Entry 6GJZ (electron microscopy, 4.06 A resolution (low resolution: residue-level contacts below are approximate; hydrogen-bond / salt-bridge calls are withheld)); this record covers chains A and Y of the 3 polymer chains in the assembly.

# Chain A
Name: Interferon-induced helicase C domain-containing protein 1
Organism: Mus musculus
Notes: EC 3.6.4.13; engineered mutation(s): Residues 646-663 deleted
Reference sequence: Q8R5F7 (IFIH1_MOUSE); numbering as in UniProt; present here: 1-643, 662-1025
Sequence (1007 residues; each row starts with the number of its first residue; note: 18 numbers in that range are skipped by the numbering (no residue carries them; nothing is unmodelled there)):
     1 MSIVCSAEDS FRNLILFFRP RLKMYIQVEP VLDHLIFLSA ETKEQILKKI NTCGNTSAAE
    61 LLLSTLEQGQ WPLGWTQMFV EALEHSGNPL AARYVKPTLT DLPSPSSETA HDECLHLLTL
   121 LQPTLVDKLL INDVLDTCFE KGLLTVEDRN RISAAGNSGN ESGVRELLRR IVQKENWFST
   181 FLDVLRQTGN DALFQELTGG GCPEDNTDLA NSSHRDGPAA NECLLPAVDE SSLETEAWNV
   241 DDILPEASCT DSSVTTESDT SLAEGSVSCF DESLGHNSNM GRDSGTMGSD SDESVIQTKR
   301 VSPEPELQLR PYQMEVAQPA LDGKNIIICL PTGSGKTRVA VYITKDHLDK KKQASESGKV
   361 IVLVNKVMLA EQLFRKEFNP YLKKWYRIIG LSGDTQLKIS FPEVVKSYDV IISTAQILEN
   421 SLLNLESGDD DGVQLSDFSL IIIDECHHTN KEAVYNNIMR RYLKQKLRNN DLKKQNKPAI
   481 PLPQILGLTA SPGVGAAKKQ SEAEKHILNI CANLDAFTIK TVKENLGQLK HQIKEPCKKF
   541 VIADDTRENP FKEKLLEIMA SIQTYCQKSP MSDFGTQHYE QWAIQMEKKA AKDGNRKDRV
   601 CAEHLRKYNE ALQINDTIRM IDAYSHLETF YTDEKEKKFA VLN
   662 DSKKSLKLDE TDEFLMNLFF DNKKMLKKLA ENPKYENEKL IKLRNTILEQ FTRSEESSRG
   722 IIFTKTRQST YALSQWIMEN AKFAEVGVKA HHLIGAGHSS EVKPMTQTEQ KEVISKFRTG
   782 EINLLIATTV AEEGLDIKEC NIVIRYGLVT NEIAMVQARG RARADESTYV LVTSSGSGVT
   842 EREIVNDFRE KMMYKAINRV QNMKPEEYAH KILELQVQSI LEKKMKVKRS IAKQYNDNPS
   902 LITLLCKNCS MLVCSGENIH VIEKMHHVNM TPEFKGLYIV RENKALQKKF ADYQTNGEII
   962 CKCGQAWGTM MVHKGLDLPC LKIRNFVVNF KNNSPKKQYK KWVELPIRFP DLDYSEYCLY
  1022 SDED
Not modelled in the structure: 1-306, 475-478, 662-667, 950-953, 1021-1025
Bound ions: Zn2+: Cys-907, Cys-910, Cys-962, Cys-964
Ligand contacts: AMP-PNP (ANP; phosphoaminophosphonic acid-adenylate ester): Gln-308, Arg-310, Gln-313, Pro-331, Thr-332, Gly-333, Ser-334, Gly-335, Lys-336, Thr-337, Arg-338, Glu-377, Asp-797
Swiss-Prot annotation at these positions:
  - binding site (Zn(2+)): Cys-907, Cys-910, Cys-962, Cys-964
  - site (Cleavage): Asp-208, Leu-209, Asp-216, Gly-217, Asp-251, Ser-252
  - modified residue (Phosphoserine): Ser-289, Ser-291, Ser-302, Ser-828
  - cross-link (Glycyl lysine isopeptide (Lys-Gly)): Lys-23 (interchain with G-Cter in ISG15), Lys-43 (interchain with G-Cter in ISG15)
From the paper describing this entry:
  - mutagenesis - T841R/E842R (2.5-fold), M886A, D1014A/Y1015A/E1017A (2.5-fold): decreased signaling
  - mutagenesis - L397A/K398A/I399A, T841R/E842R: unchanged catalytic activity
  - mutagenesis - K498A/K499A/Q500A, K975D/D978A: abolished catalytic activity
  - mutagenesis - D848A/F849A: abolished signaling
  - mutagenesis - E883R/K884A, K885A: unchanged signaling
  - mutagenesis - H871A/E875A, E875A: increased signaling
  - mutagenesis - K498A/K499A/Q500A, K975D/D978A: unchanged binding to Mant-AMPPNP

# Chain Y
Molecule: 14-nt RNA strand
Sequence (14 nucleotides; numbered 1 to 14; the number before each row is that of its first residue):
     1 CUCUCCUCGG CUUG

# Chain A / chain Y interface
Pairs across the interface (43; chain A residue first):
  Asn-365(A) / C8(Y)
  Asn-365(A) / G9(Y)
  Lys-366(A) / C8(Y)
  Lys-366(A) / G9(Y)
  Val-367(A) / G9(Y)
  Ser-392(A) / G10(Y)
  Gly-393(A) / G10(Y)
  Gly-393(A) / C11(Y)
  Lys-398(A) / C11(Y)
  Thr-414(A) / G9(Y)
  Thr-414(A) / G10(Y)
  Gln-416(A) / G9(Y)
  Gln-416(A) / G10(Y)
  Asn-420(A) / G10(Y)
  Glu-580(A) / U4(Y)
  Ile-584(A) / C3(Y)
  Arg-606(A) / U4(Y)
  Lys-726(A) / C5(Y)
  Lys-726(A) / C6(Y)
  Thr-727(A) / C6(Y)
  Arg-728(A) / C6(Y)
  Arg-728(A) / U7(Y)
  Ile-755(A) / U7(Y)
  Gly-756(A) / U7(Y)
  Gly-756(A) / C8(Y)
  Ala-757(A) / C8(Y)
  Gly-758(A) / C8(Y)
  Ser-761(A) / C6(Y)
  Thr-789(A) / C6(Y)
  Thr-789(A) / U7(Y)
  Thr-790(A) / C6(Y)
  Thr-790(A) / U7(Y)
  Val-791(A) / U7(Y)
  Val-791(A) / C8(Y)
  Glu-924(A) / U12(Y)
  Glu-924(A) / U13(Y)
  Met-926(A) / C11(Y)
  His-927(A) / U12(Y)
  Val-973(A) / U13(Y)
  Val-973(A) / G14(Y)
  His-974(A) / U13(Y)
  Lys-975(A) / G14(Y)
  Lys-1001(A) / U4(Y)
Also at the interface, not in a pair above, chain A (33 interface residues in all): Ile-417, Gln-771, Met-972

# In short
The interface between chain A and chain Y involves 33 residues on one side and 12 on the other. Ligands of
chain A: AMP-PNP. The paper reports that T841R/E842R, M886A and D1014A/Y1015A/E1017A of chain A reduce
signaling; K498A/K499A/Q500A and K975D/D978A of chain A abolish catalytic activity; 11 substitutions were
tested in all.
Chain A is Interferon-induced helicase C domain-containing protein 1 (Mus musculus) and chain Y is a 14-nt RNA
strand; the structure, CryoEM structure of the MDA5-dsRNA filament in complex with AMPPNP, was determined by
electron microscopy together with 6G19, 6G1S, 6G1X, 6GKH, 6GKM, 6H61 and 6H66 from the same study.
